PDB entry 1ZLK | X-ray diffraction, 3.10 A resolution | chains A and B of the 4 polymer chains in the assembly

Chain A (and B):
Molecule: Dormancy Survival Regulator
Source organism: Mycobacterium tuberculosis
Notes: fragment: C-terminal domain; chain B of this document is another copy of the same molecule, construct and numbering; everything in this record applies to it too
Amino-acid sequence (95 residues; row label = number of the first residue in the row):
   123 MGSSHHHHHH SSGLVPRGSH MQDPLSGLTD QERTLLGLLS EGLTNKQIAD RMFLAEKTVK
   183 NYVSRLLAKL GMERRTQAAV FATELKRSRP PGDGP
Not modelled in the structure: 123-144, 210-217
Construct notes: cloning artifact (123-126, 133-143); expression tag (127-132)

Interface between chain A and chain B:
Pairs across the interface - 24 pairs, chain A then chain B:
  Leu-161(A) with Thr-198(B)
  Ser-162(A) with Val-202(B)
  Gly-164(A) with Arg-196(B), hydrogen bond (backbone-side chain); Thr-198(B); Gln-199(B)
  Thr-166(A) with Arg-196(B)
  Gln-169(A) with Arg-196(B)
  Arg-196(A) with Gly-164(B), hydrogen bond (side chain-backbone); Thr-166(B); Gln-169(B)
  Arg-197(A) with Thr-198(B)
  Thr-198(A) with Leu-161(B); Gly-164(B); Arg-197(B); Thr-198(B), hydrogen bond; Ala-201(B)
  Gln-199(A) with Gly-164(B)
  Ala-201(A) with Thr-198(B); Val-202(B), hydrophobic
  Val-202(A) with Ser-162(B); Ala-201(B), hydrophobic; Thr-205(B)
  Thr-205(A) with Val-202(B); Thr-205(B)
Also at the interface, not in a pair above, chain A (14 interface residues in all): Glu-163, Glu-206
Also at the interface, not in a pair above, chain B (14 interface residues in all): Leu-165, Glu-206

Summary:
The chain A/chain B interface involves 14 residues from each chain, with 3 hydrogen bonds. Among the polar
pairs are Gly-164(A)/Arg-196(B) and Thr-198(A)/Thr-198(B).
Both chains are Dormancy Survival Regulator (Mycobacterium tuberculosis). Entry 1ZLK (Crystal Structure of the
Mycobacterium tuberculosis Hypoxic Response Regulator DosR C-terminal Domain-DNA Complex) was determined by
X-ray diffraction, deposited together with 1ZLJ.
